5IKD - chain A; structure by X-ray diffraction, 1.11 A resolution.

== Chain A ==
Molecule: Dye-decolorizing peroxidase
Organism: Auricularia auricula-judae
Notes: EC 1.11.1.19
UniProtKB: I2DBY1 (I2DBY1_9HOMO); residues 3-448 here correspond to UniProt positions 64-509 (UniProt number = residue number + 61)
Chain sequence (446 residues; each row starts with the number of its first residue):
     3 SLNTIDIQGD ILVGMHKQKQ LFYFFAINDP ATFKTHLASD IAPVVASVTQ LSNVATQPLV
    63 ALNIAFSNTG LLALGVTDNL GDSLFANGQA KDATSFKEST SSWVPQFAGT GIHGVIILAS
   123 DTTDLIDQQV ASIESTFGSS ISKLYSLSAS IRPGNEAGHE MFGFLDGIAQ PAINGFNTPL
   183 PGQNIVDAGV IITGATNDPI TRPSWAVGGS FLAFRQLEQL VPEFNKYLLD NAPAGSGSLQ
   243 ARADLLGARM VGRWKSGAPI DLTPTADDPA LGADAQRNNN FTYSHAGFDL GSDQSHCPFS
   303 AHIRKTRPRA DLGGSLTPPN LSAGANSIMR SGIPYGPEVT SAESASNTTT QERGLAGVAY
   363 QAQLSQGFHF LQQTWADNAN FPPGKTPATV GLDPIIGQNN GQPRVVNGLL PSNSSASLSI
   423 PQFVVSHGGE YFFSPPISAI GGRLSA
Construct notes: conflict I7 (Asp68 in I2DBY1); engineered mutation G359 (Phe420 in I2DBY1)
Curated features (UniProtKB/Swiss-Prot):
  - active site: D168 (Proton acceptor)
  - binding site (heme): H304
  - glycosylation (N-linked (GlcNAc...) asparagine): N282, N322, N349, N415
Bound ions: heme Fe near H304 (its only coordinating residue here)
Small-molecule neighbours: heme (HEM): E162, F164, F166, L167, D168, G169, I170, A171, L219, Q221, V253, R255, H304, I305, T308, R309, R311, I330, R332, L357, F370, L373, Q374, I397, I398, V426
What the authors report for this chain:
  - mutagenesis - R332L (2000-fold): decreased catalytic activity
  - catalytic residues: R332
  - mutagenesis - F359G: increased catalytic activity on MPS
  - mutagenesis - F359G: unchanged stability
  - binding site for heme: L357

== Overview ==
Bound to chain A: heme. UniProt lists active-site residue D168 and heme-binding residue H304. From the paper:
the catalytic residue R332; R332L reduces catalytic activity.
Chain A is Dye-decolorizing peroxidase (Auricularia auricula-judae); the structure, Asymmetric sulfoxidation
by engineering the heme pocket of a dye-decolorizing peroxidase, was determined by X-ray diffraction,
deposited together with 5IKG.
